4LVH - chains A and B of the 3 polymer chains in the assembly; structure by X-ray diffraction, 2.80 A resolution.

# Chain A
Protein: Hemagglutinin
From: Influenza A virus
UniProt: C5MQE6 (C5MQE6_9INFA); the author numbering skips numbers that UniProt does not, so the offset changes along the chain: 1-270 = UniProt 18-287; 274-506 = UniProt 288-520
Sequence (518 residues; numbered -8 to 512; 3 numbers in that range are skipped by the numbering (no residue carries them; nothing is unmodelled there); the number before each row is that of its first residue; numbers below 1 keep their minus sign (Ala-8 is residue -8)):
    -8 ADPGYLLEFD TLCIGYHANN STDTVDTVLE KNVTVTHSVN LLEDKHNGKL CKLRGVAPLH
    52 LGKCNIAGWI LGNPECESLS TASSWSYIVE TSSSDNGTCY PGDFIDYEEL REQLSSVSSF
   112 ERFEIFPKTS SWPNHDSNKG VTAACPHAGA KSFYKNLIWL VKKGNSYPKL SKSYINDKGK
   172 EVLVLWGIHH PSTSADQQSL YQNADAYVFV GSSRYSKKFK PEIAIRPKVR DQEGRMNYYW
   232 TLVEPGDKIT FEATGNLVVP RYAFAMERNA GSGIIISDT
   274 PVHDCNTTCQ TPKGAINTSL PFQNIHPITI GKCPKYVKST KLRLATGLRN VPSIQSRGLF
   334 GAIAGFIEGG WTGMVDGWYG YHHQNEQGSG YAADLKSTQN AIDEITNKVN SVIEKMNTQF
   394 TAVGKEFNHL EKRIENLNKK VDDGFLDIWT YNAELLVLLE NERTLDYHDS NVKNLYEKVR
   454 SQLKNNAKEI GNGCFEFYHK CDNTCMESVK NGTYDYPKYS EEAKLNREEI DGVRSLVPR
Disordered / not traced: -8 to 48, 274-413, 428-512
Disulfide bonds: Cys55-Cys67, Cys90-Cys136
Sequence notes: expression tag (-8 to 0, 507-512)
What the authors report for this chain:
  - conformationally variable residues (loop rearrangement): Thr72 to Ser74, Lys169, Lys171

# Chain B
Protein: Monoclonal antibody H-chain
From: Mus musculus
Notes: fragment: Fab fragment, heavy chain; antibody fragment or engineered binder
Sequence (222 residues; each row starts with the number of its first residue):
     1 VKLQQSGGGV VQPGGSLRLS CAASGFTFSD YDMSWIRQAP GKGLEWVSGI LGGSERSYYR
    61 DSVKGRFTIS RDNSRKTLYL QMNSLRAEDT AVYYCARHGS PGYTLYAWDY WGQGTMVTVS
   121 SASTKGPSVF PLAPSKSSTS GATAALGCLV KDYFPEPVTV SWNSGALTSS VHTFPAVLQS
   181 SGLYSLSSVV TVPSSSLGTQ TYICNVNHKP SNTKVDKKSC AA
Disordered / not traced: 1, 135-137
Disulfide bonds: Cys21-Cys95, Cys148-Cys204
What the authors report for this chain:
  - conformationally variable residues (side-chain flip): Tyr103

# Interface between chain A and chain B
Contacting residue pairs - 17 pairs, chain A then chain B:
  Ser110(A) - Tyr103(B)
  Glu112(A) - Tyr103(B)
  Glu112(A) - Thr104(B)  hydrogen bond
  Phe114(A) - Thr104(B)
  Pro118(A) - Tyr58(B)  hydrophobic
  Thr120(A) - Lys64(B)
  Ser121(A) - Ser57(B)
  Ser121(A) - Tyr58(B)
  Ser121(A) - Tyr59(B)
  Ser121(A) - Lys64(B)
  Lys163(A) - Arg56(B)
  Ser164(A) - Ser54(B)
  Ile166(A) - Ser54(B)
  Lys169(A) - Gly102(B)  hydrogen bond (side chain-backbone)
  Lys169(A) - Tyr103(B)
  Lys171(A) - Tyr103(B)
  Ala256(A) - Tyr103(B)  hydrophobic
Other interface residues (no listed pair), chain A (15 interface residues in all): Phe111, Arg113, Glu258
Interface features reported in the paper:
  - pairs named by the authors: Glu112(A)-Tyr103(B) (backbone contact), Glu112(A)-Thr104(B) (backbone contact), Pro118(A)-Tyr58(B) (hydrophobic contact), Ser121(A)-Tyr59(B) (backbone contact), Lys163(A)-Tyr58(B), Lys163(A)-Arg56(B), Lys169(A)-Gly102(B) (backbone contact), Lys171(A)-Tyr103(B) (cation-pi contact)
  - epitope / paratope residues, chain A: Ser110(A), Glu112(A), Pro118(A), Ser121(A), Lys163(A), Lys169(A), Lys171(A)
  - epitope / paratope residues, chain B: Arg56(B), Tyr58(B), Tyr59(B), Tyr103(B), Thr104(B)

# In short
15 residues of chain A face 9 of chain B across their interface; the contacts include 2 hydrogen bonds. Among
the polar pairs are Glu112(A)-Thr104(B) and Lys169(A)-Gly102(B). The authors report backbone contacts between
Glu112(A) and Tyr103(B), Glu112(A) and Thr104(B) and Ser121(A) and Tyr59(B) among others; a hydrophobic
contact between Pro118(A) and Tyr58(B); contacts between Lys163(A) and Tyr58(B) and Lys163(A) and Arg56(B).
The paper reports epitope/paratope residues Ser110(A), Glu112(A) and Arg56(B) among others; conformational
variability at Thr72(A), Lys169(A) and Tyr103(B) among others.
Here chain A is Hemagglutinin (Influenza A virus) and chain B is Monoclonal antibody H-chain (Mus musculus).
Entry 4LVH (Insight into highly conserved H1 subtype-specific epitopes in influenza virus hemagglutinin) was
determined by X-ray diffraction.
